2ZK0 - chains A and B; structure by X-ray diffraction, 2.36 A resolution.

Chain A (and B):
Molecule: Peroxisome proliferator-activated receptor gamma
Source organism: Homo sapiens
Notes: fragment: ligand binding domain; chain B of this document is another copy of the same molecule, construct and numbering; everything in this record applies to it too
UniProtKB: P37231 (PPARG_HUMAN); residues 195-476 here correspond to UniProt positions 223-504 (UniProt number = residue number + 28)
Chain sequence (286 residues; row label = number of the first residue in the row):
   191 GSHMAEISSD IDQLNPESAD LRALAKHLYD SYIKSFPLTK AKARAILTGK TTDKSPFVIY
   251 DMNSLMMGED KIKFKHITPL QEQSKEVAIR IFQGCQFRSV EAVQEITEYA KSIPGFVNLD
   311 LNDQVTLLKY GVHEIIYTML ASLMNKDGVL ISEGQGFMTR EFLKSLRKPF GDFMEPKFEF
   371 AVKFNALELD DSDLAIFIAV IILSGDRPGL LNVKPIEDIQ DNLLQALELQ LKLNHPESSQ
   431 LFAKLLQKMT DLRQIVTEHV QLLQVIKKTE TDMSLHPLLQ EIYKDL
Unresolved in the structure: 191-206 (chain B: 191-206, 238, 269-273, 462-465, 476)
Construct notes: expression tag (191-194)

Interface between chain A and chain B:
Pairs across the interface (28; chain A residue first):
  Lys373(A) - Asp396(B)
  Gln410(A) - Gln437(B)
  Asp411(A) - Ser429(B)  hydrogen bond
  Asp411(A) - Gln430(B)
  Leu414(A) - Gln430(B)  hydrogen bond (backbone-side chain)
  Leu414(A) - Ala433(B)  hydrophobic
  Leu414(A) - Gln437(B)
  Gln415(A) - Gln430(B)
  Glu418(A) - Glu418(B)
  Glu418(A) - Gln430(B)  hydrogen bond
  Lys422(A) - Glu418(B)  salt bridge
  Ser429(A) - Asp411(B)  hydrogen bond
  Gln430(A) - Asp411(B)
  Gln430(A) - Leu414(B)  hydrogen bond (side chain-backbone)
  Gln430(A) - Gln415(B)
  Gln430(A) - Glu418(B)
  Gln430(A) - Phe432(B)
  Phe432(A) - Gln430(B)
  Phe432(A) - Ala433(B)  hydrophobic
  Ala433(A) - Leu436(B)  hydrophobic
  Leu436(A) - Ala433(B)  hydrophobic
  Leu436(A) - Leu436(B)  hydrophobic
  Gln437(A) - Gln410(B)
  Gln437(A) - Met439(B)
  Thr440(A) - Thr440(B)
  Thr440(A) - Arg443(B)
  Arg443(A) - Thr440(B)
  Arg443(A) - Gln444(B)
Interface residues without a listed pair, chain A (19 interface residues in all): Asp396, Lys434, Met439, Gln444
Interface residues without a listed pair, chain B (19 interface residues in all): Glu407, Lys422, Asp441

Summary:
Chain A and chain B each contribute 19 residues to their interface, with 5 hydrogen bonds and 1 salt bridge.
Among the polar pairs are Lys422(A)-Glu418(B), Asp411(A)-Ser429(B) and Leu414(A)-Gln430(B).
Chain A and chain B are both Peroxisome proliferator-activated receptor gamma (Homo sapiens); the structure,
Human peroxisome proliferator-activated receptor gamma ligand binding domain, was determined by X-ray
diffraction, deposited together with 2ZK1, 2ZK2, 2ZK3, 2ZK4 and 2ZK5.
